Entry 7NAS (electron microscopy, 3.31 A resolution); this record covers chains A and H of the 14 polymer chains in the assembly.

# Chain A
Molecule: 16S rRNA
Organism: Escherichia coli (strain K12)
Sequence (1542 nucleotides; numbered 1 to 1542; the number before each row is that of its first residue):
     1 AAAUUGAAGA GUUUGAUCAU GGCUCAGAUU GAACGCUGGC GGCAGGCCUA ACACAUGCAA
    61 GUCGAACGGU AACAGGAAGA AGCUUGCUUC UUUGCUGACG AGUGGCGGAC GGGUGAGUAA
   121 UGUCUGGGAA ACUGCCUGAU GGAGGGGGAU AACUACUGGA AACGGUAGCU AAUACCGCAU
   181 AACGUCGCAA GACCAAAGAG GGGGACCUUC GGGCCUCUUG CCAUCGGAUG UGCCCAGAUG
   241 GGAUUAGCUA GUAGGUGGGG UAACGGCUCA CCUAGGCGAC GAUCCCUAGC UGGUCUGAGA
   301 GGAUGACCAG CCACACUGGA ACUGAGACAC GGUCCAGACU CCUACGGGAG GCAGCAGUGG
   361 GGAAUAUUGC ACAAUGGGCG CAAGCCUGAU GCAGCCAUGC CGCGUGUAUG AAGAAGGCCU
   421 UCGGGUUGUA AAGUACUUUC AGCGGGGAGG AAGGGAGUAA AGUUAAUACC UUUGCUCAUU
   481 GACGUUACCC GCAGAAGAAG CACCGGCUAA CUCCGUGCCA GCAGCCXCGG UAAUACGGAG
   541 GGUGCAAGCG UUAAUCGGAA UUACUGGGCG UAAAGCGCAC GCAGGCGGUU UGUUAAGUCA
   601 GAUGUGAAAU CCCCGGGCUC AACCUGGGAA CUGCAUCUGA UACUGGCAAG CUUGAGUCUC
   661 GUAGAGGGGG GUAGAAUUCC AGGUGUAGCG GUGAAAUGCG UAGAGAUCUG GAGGAAUACC
   721 GGUGGCGAAG GCGGCCCCCU GGACGAAGAC UGACGCUCAG GUGCGAAAGC GUGGGGAGCA
   781 AACAGGAUUA GAUACCCUGG UAGUCCACGC CGUAAACGAU GUCGACUUGG AGGUUGUGCC
   841 CUUGAGGCGU GGCUUCCGGA GCUAACGCGU UAAGUCGACC GCCUGGGGAG UACGGCCGCA
   901 AGGUUAAAAC UCAAAUGAAU UGACGGGGGC CCGCACAAGC GGUGGAGCAU GUGGUUUAAU
   961 UCGAUGXAAC GCGAAGAACC UUACCUGGUC UUGACAUCCA CGGAAGUUUU CAGAGAUGAG
  1021 AAUGUGCCUU CGGGAACCGU GAGACAGGUG CUGCAUGGCU GUCGUCAGCU CGUGUUGUGA
  1081 AAUGUUGGGU UAAGUCCCGC AACGAGCGCA ACCCUUAUCC UUUGUUGCCA GCGGUCCGGC
  1141 CGGGAACUCA AAGGAGACUG CCAGUGAUAA ACUGGAGGAA GGUGGGGAUG ACGUCAAGUC
  1201 AUCAUGGCCC UUACGACCAG GGCUACACAC GUGCUACAAU GGCGCAUACA AAGAGAAGCG
  1261 ACCUCGCGAG AGCAAGCGGA CCUCAUAAAG UGCGUCGUAG UCCGGAUUGG AGUCUGCAAC
  1321 UCGACUCCAU GAAGUCGGAA UCGCUAGUAA UCGUGGAUCA GAAUGCCACG GUGAAUACGU
  1381 UCCCGGGCCU UGUACACACC GCCCGUXACA CCAUGGGAGU GGGUUGCAAA AGAAGUAGGU
  1441 AGCUUAACCU UCGGGAGGGC GCUUACCACU UUGUGAUUCA UGACUGGGGU GAAGUCGUAA
  1501 CAAGGUAACC GUAGGGGAAC CUGCGGUUGG AUCACCUCCU UA
Disordered / not traced: 931-1386, 1393-1502, 1541-1542
Modified positions: PSU (pseudouridine-5'-monophosphate) at position 516, G7M (N7-methyl-guanosine-5'-monophosphate) at position 527, 2MG (2N-methylguanosine-5'-monophosphate) at position 966, 5MC (5-methylcytidine-5'-monophosphate) at position 967, 2MG (2N-methylguanosine-5'-monophosphate) at position 1207, 4OC (4n,o2'-methylcytidine-5'-monophosphate) at position 1402, 5MC (5-methylcytidine-5'-monophosphate) at position 1407, UR3 (3-methyluridine-5'-monophoshate) at position 1498, 2MG (2N-methylguanosine-5'-monophosphate) at position 1516, MA6 (6N-dimethyladenosine-5'-monophoshate) at position 1518, MA6 (6N-dimethyladenosine-5'-monophoshate) at position 1519
Bound ions: Mg2+ site 1 near G21 (its only coordinating residue here); Mg2+ site 2 near G41 (its only coordinating residue here); Mg2+ site 3: C48, G115; Mg2+ site 4 near A53 (its only coordinating residue here); Mg2+ site 5 near A59 (its only coordinating residue here); Mg2+ site 6: A109, G331; Mg2+ site 7 near G111 (its only coordinating residue here); Mg2+ site 8: G145, G177, A197; Mg2+ site 9 near A174 (its only coordinating residue here); Mg2+ site 10: G299, G558; Mg2+ site 11: A306, C307; Mg2+ site 12 near C328 (its only coordinating residue here); 17 more Mg2+ sites not listed

# Chain H
Molecule: 30S ribosomal protein S8
Organism: Escherichia coli (strain K12)
UniProtKB: P0A7W7 (RS8_ECOLI); residues 1-130 here = UniProt positions 1-130
Sequence (130 residues; numbered 1 to 130; the number before each row is that of its first residue):
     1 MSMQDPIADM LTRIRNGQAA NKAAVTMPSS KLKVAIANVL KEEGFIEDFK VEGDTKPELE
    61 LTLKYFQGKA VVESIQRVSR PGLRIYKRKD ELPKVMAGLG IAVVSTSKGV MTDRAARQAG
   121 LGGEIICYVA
Disordered / not traced: 1

# Interface between chain A and chain H
Residue-residue contacts (66):
  C586(A) - Gln4(H)  hydrogen bond to the sugar
  C586(A) - Pro81(H)  phosphate contact
  G587(A) - Gln4(H)  sugar contact
  G587(A) - Pro81(H)  phosphate contact
  G587(A) - Arg84(H)  salt bridge to the phosphate
  U589(A) - Pro6(H)  phosphate contact
  U589(A) - Ser30(H)  phosphate contact
  U590(A) - Ser30(H)  phosphate contact
  U590(A) - Lys31(H)  hydrogen bond to the phosphate
  U591(A) - Lys31(H)  salt bridge to the phosphate
  G597(A) - Tyr86(H)  base contact
  U598(A) - Tyr86(H)  phosphate contact
  C599(A) - Lys87(H)  sugar contact
  C599(A) - Arg88(H)  phosphate contact
  C599(A) - Lys89(H)  phosphate contact
  C599(A) - Leu121(H)  sugar contact
  C599(A) - Gly122(H)  hydrogen bond to the phosphate
  C599(A) - Gly123(H)  sugar contact
  A600(A) - Arg88(H)  salt bridge to the phosphate
  A600(A) - Lys89(H)  hydrogen bond to the phosphate
  A600(A) - Gly120(H)  sugar contact
  G601(A) - Arg88(H)  salt bridge to the phosphate
  G601(A) - Lys89(H)  salt bridge to the phosphate
  A640(A) - Ser107(H)  hydrogen bond to the sugar
  A640(A) - Lys108(H)  hydrogen bond to the phosphate
  U641(A) - Ser107(H)  sugar contact
  A642(A) - Ser105(H)  hydrogen bond to the base
  A642(A) - Thr106(H)  base contact
  A642(A) - Ser107(H)  base contact
  A642(A) - Gly109(H)  sugar contact
  A642(A) - Val110(H)  sugar contact
  C643(A) - Lys31(H)  phosphate contact
  C643(A) - Ser105(H)  hydrogen bond to the sugar
  C643(A) - Glu124(H)  hydrogen bond to the sugar
  U652(A) - Thr55(H)  sugar contact
  U652(A) - Lys56(H)  phosphate contact
  U653(A) - Thr55(H)  base contact
  U653(A) - Lys56(H)  salt bridge to the phosphate
  G755(A) - Gln4(H)  base contact
  C756(A) - Ser2(H)  sugar contact
  C756(A) - Gln4(H)  hydrogen bond to the base
  C823(A) - Ser2(H)  hydrogen bond to the sugar
  G824(A) - Ser2(H)  hydrogen bond to the sugar
  G824(A) - Met3(H)  sugar contact
  A825(A) - Asp9(H)  hydrogen bond to the sugar
  A825(A) - Arg13(H)  hydrogen bond to the phosphate
  C826(A) - Arg13(H)  salt bridge to the phosphate
  C826(A) - Asn16(H)  hydrogen bond to the base
  U827(A) - Asn16(H)  sugar contact
  U827(A) - Ala20(H)  phosphate contact
  U828(A) - Ala20(H)  phosphate contact
  U828(A) - Lys22(H)  salt bridge to the phosphate
  G874(A) - Asn16(H)  base contact
  U875(A) - Arg15(H)  hydrogen bond to the sugar
  U875(A) - Asn16(H)  hydrogen bond to the sugar
  C876(A) - Ala8(H)  sugar contact
  C876(A) - Thr12(H)  sugar contact
  C876(A) - Arg15(H)  salt bridge to the phosphate
  G877(A) - Ser2(H)  hydrogen bond to the base
  G877(A) - Asp5(H)  sugar contact
  G877(A) - Pro81(H)  phosphate contact
  A878(A) - Gln4(H)  hydrogen bond to the sugar
  A878(A) - Arg80(H)  salt bridge to the phosphate
  A878(A) - Pro81(H)  phosphate contact
  A878(A) - Gly82(H)  hydrogen bond to the phosphate
  C879(A) - Gly82(H)  phosphate contact
Interface residues without a listed pair, chain A (33 interface residues in all): G585, G588, U644
Interface residues without a listed pair, chain H (38 interface residues in all): Ser29, Leu83

# In short
The interface between chain A and chain H involves 33 residues on one side and 38 on the other; the contacts
include 20 hydrogen bonds and 10 salt bridges. Among the polar pairs are A642(A)-Ser105(H), C756(A)-Gln4(H)
and C826(A)-Asn16(H). C48(A) and G115(A) coordinate Mg2+ site 3.
Here chain A is 16S rRNA and chain H is 30S ribosomal protein S8, both from Escherichia coli (strain K12).
Entry 7NAS (Bacterial 30S ribosomal subunit assembly complex state A (multibody refinement for body domain of
30S ribosome)) was determined by electron microscopy (same publication as 7AF3, 7AF5, 7AF8, 7AFA, 7AFD, 7AFH
and 17 further entries).
